7C8J - chains A and B; structure by X-ray diffraction, 3.18 A resolution.

== Chain A ==
Molecule: Angiotensin-converting enzyme
Source organism: Rhinolophus macrotis
Notes: EC 3.4.-.-
Reference sequence: E2DHI3 (E2DHI3_RHIMR); numbering as in UniProt (aligned over 20-726)
Amino-acid sequence (707 residues; numbered 20 to 726; the number before each row is that of its first residue):
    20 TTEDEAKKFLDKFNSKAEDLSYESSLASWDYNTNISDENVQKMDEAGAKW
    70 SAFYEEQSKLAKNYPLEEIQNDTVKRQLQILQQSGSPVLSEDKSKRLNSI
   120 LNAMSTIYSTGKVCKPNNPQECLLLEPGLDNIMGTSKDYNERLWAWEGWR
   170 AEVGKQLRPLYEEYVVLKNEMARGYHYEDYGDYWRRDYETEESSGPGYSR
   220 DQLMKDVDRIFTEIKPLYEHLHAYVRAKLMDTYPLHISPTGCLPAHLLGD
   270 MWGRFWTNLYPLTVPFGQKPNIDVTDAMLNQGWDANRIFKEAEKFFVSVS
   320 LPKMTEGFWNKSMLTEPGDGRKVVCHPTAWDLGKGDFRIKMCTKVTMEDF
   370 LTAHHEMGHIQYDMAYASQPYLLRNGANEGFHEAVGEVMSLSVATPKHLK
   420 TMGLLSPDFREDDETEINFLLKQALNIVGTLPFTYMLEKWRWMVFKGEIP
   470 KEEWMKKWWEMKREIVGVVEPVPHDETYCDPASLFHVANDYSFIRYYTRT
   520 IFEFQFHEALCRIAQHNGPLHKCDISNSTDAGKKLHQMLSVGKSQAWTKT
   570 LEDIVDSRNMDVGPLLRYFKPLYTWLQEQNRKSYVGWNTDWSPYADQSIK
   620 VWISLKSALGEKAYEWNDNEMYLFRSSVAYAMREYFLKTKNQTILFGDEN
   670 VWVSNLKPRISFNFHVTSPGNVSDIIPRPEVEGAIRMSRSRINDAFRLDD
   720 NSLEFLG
Disulfides: Cys-133/Cys-141, Cys-344/Cys-361, Cys-530/Cys-542
Bound ions: Zn2+: His-374, His-378, Glu-402
From the paper describing this entry:
  - post-translational modification sites: Asn-53, Asn-90, Asn-329, Asn-546, Asn-660, Asn-690 (proposed by the authors, not directly observed)
  - self-association interface (contacts with another copy of this molecule); pairs are residue here / residue on that copy: Gln-139/Gln-175 (hydrogen bond)
  - specificity-determining residues: Tyr-41

== Chain B ==
Molecule: SARS-CoV-2 Receptor binding domain
Source organism: Severe acute respiratory syndrome coronavirus 2
Reference sequence: P0DTC2 (SPIKE_SARS2); numbering as in UniProt (aligned over 333-527)
Amino-acid sequence (195 residues; numbered 333 to 527; the number before each row is that of its first residue):
   333 TNLCPFGEVFNATRFASVYAWNRKRISNCVADYSVLYNSASFSTFKCYGV
   383 SPTKLNDLCFTNVYADSFVIRGDEVRQIAPGQTGKIADYNYKLPDDFTGC
   433 VIAWNSNNLDSKVGGNYNYLYRLFRKSNLKPFERDISTEIYQAGSTPCNG
   483 VEGFNCYFPLQSYGFQPTNGVGYQPYRVVVLSFELLHAPATVCGP
Curated features (UniProtKB/Swiss-Prot):
  - region: Arg-403 to Asp-405 (Integrin-binding motif), Asn-448 to Phe-456 (Immunodominant HLA epitope recognized by the CD8+)
  - glycosylation: Asn-343 (N-linked (GlcNAc...) (complex) asparagine)
  - natural variant: Gly-339 (G339D: In strain: Omicron/BA.1, Omicron/BA.2 and 4 more; G339H: In strain: Omicron/BA.2.75, Omicron/XBB.1.5 and 1 more), Arg-346 (R346K: In strain: Mu/B.1.621; R346T: In strain: Omicron/BQ.1.1, Omicron/XBB.1.5 and 1 more), Leu-368 (L368I: In strain: Omicron/XBB.1.5, Omicron/EG.5.1), Ser-371 (S371F: In strain: Omicron/BA.2, Omicron/BA.2.12.1 and 6 more; S371L: In strain: Omicron/BA.1), Ser-373 (S373P: In strain: Omicron/BA.1, Omicron/BA.2 and 7 more), Ser-375 (S375F: In strain: Omicron/BA.1, Omicron/BA.2 and 7 more), Thr-376 (T376A: In strain: Omicron/BA.2, Omicron/BA.2.12.1 and 5 more), Asp-405 (D405N: In strain: Omicron/BA.2, Omicron/BA.2.12.1 and 6 more), Arg-408 (R408S: In strain: Omicron/BA.2, Omicron/BA.2.12.1 and 6 more), Lys-417 (K417N: In strain: Beta/B.1.351, Omicron/BA.1 and 8 more; K417T: In strain: Gamma/P.1), Asn-440 (N440K: In strain: Omicron/BA.1, Omicron/BA.2 and 7 more), Lys-444 (K444T: In strain: Omicron/BQ.1.1), 16 further natural variant entries in UniProt
  - mutagenesis: Asn-343 (N343Q: Reduced viral infectivity), Leu-452 (L452R: Increased resistance to neutralizing antibodies. Decreases HLA binding to NF9 epitope. Increased binding affinity to human ACE2), Tyr-453 (Y453F: Decreased HLA binding to NF9 epitope. Increased binding affinity to human ACE2), Ala-475 (A475V: Increased resistance to neutralizing antibodies), Val-483 (V483A: Increased resistance to neutralizing antibodies), Glu-484 (E484D: Increased replication in human TMEM106B overexpressing cells), Phe-490 (F490L: Increased resistance to neutralizing antibodies and human covalescent sera neutralization), Gln-493 (Q493N: Reduced host ACE2-binding affinity in vitro; Q493Y: Reduced host ACE2-binding affinity in vitro), Asn-501 (N501T: Reduced host ACE2-binding affinity in vitro; N501Y: Increased binding affinity to human ACE2), His-519 (H519P: Increased resistance to human covalescent sera neutralization)
Disulfides: Cys-336/Cys-361, Cys-379/Cys-432, Cys-391/Cys-525, Cys-480/Cys-488

== Chain A / chain B interface ==
Residue-residue contacts - 43 pairs, chain A then chain B:
  Glu-24(A) with Ala-475(B); Gly-476(B), hydrogen bond (side chain-backbone); Asn-487(B), hydrogen bond
  Lys-27(A) with Phe-456(B); Tyr-473(B), hydrogen bond
  Phe-28(A) with Tyr-489(B)
  Asp-30(A) with Lys-417(B), salt bridge; Leu-455(B); Phe-456(B)
  Lys-31(A) with Leu-455(B); Phe-456(B); Glu-484(B), salt bridge; Tyr-489(B); Gln-493(B)
  Ser-34(A) with Tyr-453(B); Leu-455(B); Gln-493(B), hydrogen bond
  Lys-35(A) with Gln-493(B)
  Glu-37(A) with Tyr-505(B), hydrogen bond
  Asp-38(A) with Tyr-449(B), hydrogen bond; Gly-496(B); Gln-498(B), hydrogen bond
  Tyr-41(A) with Gln-498(B); Thr-500(B), hydrogen bond; Asn-501(B), hydrogen bond
  Glu-42(A) with Gly-446(B); Tyr-449(B), hydrogen bond; Gln-498(B)
  Leu-45(A) with Thr-500(B)
  Asn-82(A) with Phe-486(B)
  Tyr-83(A) with Phe-486(B); Asn-487(B), hydrogen bond; Tyr-489(B), hydrogen bond
  Lys-330(A) with Thr-500(B), hydrogen bond (side chain-backbone); Asn-501(B)
  Lys-353(A) with Gly-496(B), hydrogen bond (side chain-backbone); Asn-501(B); Gly-502(B), hydrogen bond (backbone-backbone); Tyr-505(B)
  Gly-354(A) with Gly-502(B)
  Asp-355(A) with Thr-500(B)
  Arg-357(A) with Thr-500(B)
  Arg-393(A) with Tyr-505(B)
Also at the interface, not in a pair above, chain A (21 interface residues in all): Leu-79
Also at the interface, not in a pair above, chain B (22 interface residues in all): Phe-490, Pro-499
Interface features reported in the paper:
  - interface residues, chain A: Glu-24(A), Lys-27(A), Asp-30(A), Lys-31(A), Glu-37(A), Asp-38(A), Tyr-41(A), Glu-42(A), Tyr-83(A), Lys-330(A), Lys-353(A)
  - hot spots on chain A (mutagenesis) - Y41H: decreased binding to SARS-CoV-2 Receptor binding domain (chain B)
  - hot spots on chain A (mutagenesis) - E42Q (Kd 0.25 uM): increased binding to SARS-CoV-2 Receptor binding domain (chain B)
  - interface residues, chain B: Tyr-449(B), Tyr-473(B), Ala-475(B), Glu-484(B), Asn-487(B), Tyr-489(B), Gly-496(B), Asn-501(B), Gly-502(B), Tyr-505(B)

== Overview ==
Chain A and chain B form an interface of 21 and 22 residues respectively, with 15 hydrogen bonds and 2 salt
bridges. Polar contacts include Asp-30(A)/Lys-417(B), Lys-31(A)/Glu-484(B) and Glu-24(A)/Gly-476(B). The paper
reports that Y41H of chain A reduces binding to SARS-CoV-2 Receptor binding domain (chain B); interface
residues Glu-24(A), Lys-27(A) and Tyr-449(B) among others.
Chain A is Angiotensin-converting enzyme (Rhinolophus macrotis) and chain B is SARS-CoV-2 Receptor binding
domain (Severe acute respiratory syndrome coronavirus 2); the structure, Structural basis for cross-species
recognition of COVID-19 virus spike receptor binding domain to bat ACE2, was determined by X-ray diffraction,
deposited together with 7C8K.
